PDB entry 6LIV | X-ray diffraction, 2.31 A resolution | chains A and B

# Chain A (and B)
Name: Tyrosine/DOPA decarboxylase 2
Source organism: Papaver somniferum
Notes: EC 4.1.1.28, 4.1.1.25; chain B of this document is another copy of the same molecule, construct and numbering; everything in this record applies to it too
UniProtKB: P54769 (TYDC2_PAPSO); residue numbers follow UniProt; this construct covers 1-531
Chain sequence (531 residues; numbered 1 to 531; the number before each row is that of its first residue):
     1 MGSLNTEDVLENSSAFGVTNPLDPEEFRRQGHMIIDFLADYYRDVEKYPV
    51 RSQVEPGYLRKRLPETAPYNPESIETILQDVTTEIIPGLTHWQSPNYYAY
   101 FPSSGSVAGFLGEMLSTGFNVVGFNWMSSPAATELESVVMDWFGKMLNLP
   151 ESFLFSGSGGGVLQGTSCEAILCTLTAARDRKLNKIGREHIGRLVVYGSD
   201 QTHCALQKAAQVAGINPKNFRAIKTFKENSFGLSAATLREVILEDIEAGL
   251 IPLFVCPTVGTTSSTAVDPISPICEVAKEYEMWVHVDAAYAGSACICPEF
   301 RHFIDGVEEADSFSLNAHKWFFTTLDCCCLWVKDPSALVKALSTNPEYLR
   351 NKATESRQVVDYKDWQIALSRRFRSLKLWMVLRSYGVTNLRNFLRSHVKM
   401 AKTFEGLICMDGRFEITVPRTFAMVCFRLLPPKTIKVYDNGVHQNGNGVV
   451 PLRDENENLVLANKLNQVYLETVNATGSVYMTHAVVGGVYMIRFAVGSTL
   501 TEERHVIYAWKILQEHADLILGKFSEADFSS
Unresolved in the structure: 1-16, 353-358, 433-456 (chain B: 1-16, 351-358, 433-456)
Modified residues: Lys-319 ((2S)-2-amino-6-[[3-hydroxy-2-methyl-5-(phosphonooxymethyl)pyridin-4-yl]methylideneamino]hexanoic acid; LLP)
Swiss-Prot annotation at these positions:
  - modified residue: Lys-319 (N6-(pyridoxal phosphate)lysine)

# How chain A and chain B interact
Contacting residue pairs - 309 pairs, chain A then chain B:
  Val-18(A) / Asn-389(B)
  Asn-20(A) / Thr-499(B)  hydrogen bond (side chain-backbone)
  Asn-20(A) / Leu-500(B)
  Pro-21(A) / Ser-106(B)
  Pro-21(A) / Val-107(B)  hydrogen bond (backbone-backbone)
  Pro-21(A) / Tyr-385(B)  hydrogen bond (backbone-side chain)
  Pro-21(A) / Phe-393(B)  hydrophobic
  Pro-21(A) / Thr-499(B)
  Leu-22(A) / Gln-93(B)
  Leu-22(A) / Ser-106(B)
  Leu-22(A) / Val-107(B)
  Leu-22(A) / Thr-499(B)
  Leu-22(A) / Leu-500(B)
  Pro-24(A) / Ala-39(B)
  Pro-24(A) / Tyr-42(B)
  Pro-24(A) / Arg-43(B)
  Phe-27(A) / Ile-35(B)
  Phe-27(A) / Leu-38(B)  hydrophobic
  Phe-27(A) / Ala-39(B)
  Phe-27(A) / Tyr-42(B)  hydrophobic
  Phe-27(A) / Val-107(B)  hydrophobic
  Phe-27(A) / Phe-110(B)  hydrophobic
  Arg-28(A) / Ile-35(B)
  Arg-28(A) / Asp-36(B)  salt bridge
  Arg-28(A) / Ala-39(B)
  Arg-28(A) / Asp-40(B)  salt bridge
  Gln-30(A) / Val-107(B)
  Gln-30(A) / Leu-111(B)
  Gly-31(A) / Ile-35(B)
  Gly-31(A) / Leu-111(B)
  His-32(A) / His-32(B)  hydrogen bond
  His-32(A) / Ile-35(B)
  His-32(A) / Asp-36(B)  salt bridge
  Ile-34(A) / Leu-111(B)  hydrophobic
  Ile-34(A) / Leu-115(B)  hydrophobic
  Ile-35(A) / Phe-27(B)
  Ile-35(A) / Arg-28(B)
  Ile-35(A) / Gly-31(B)
  Ile-35(A) / His-32(B)
  Ile-35(A) / Ile-35(B)  hydrophobic
  Asp-36(A) / Arg-28(B)  salt bridge
  Asp-36(A) / His-32(B)  salt bridge
  Phe-37(A) / Leu-115(B)  hydrophobic
  Leu-38(A) / Phe-27(B)  hydrophobic
  Leu-38(A) / Met-114(B)
  Leu-38(A) / Leu-115(B)  hydrophobic
  Leu-38(A) / Gly-118(B)
  Ala-39(A) / Pro-24(B)
  Ala-39(A) / Phe-27(B)
  Ala-39(A) / Arg-28(B)
  Asp-40(A) / Arg-28(B)  salt bridge
  Tyr-41(A) / Phe-119(B)
  Tyr-42(A) / Pro-24(B)
  Tyr-42(A) / Phe-27(B)  hydrophobic
  Tyr-42(A) / Gly-118(B)  hydrogen bond (side chain-backbone)
  Arg-43(A) / Pro-24(B)
  Arg-51(A) / Met-127(B)
  Ser-52(A) / Met-127(B)
  Ser-52(A) / Pro-130(B)
  Val-54(A) / Trp-126(B)
  Val-54(A) / Pro-130(B)  hydrophobic
  Glu-55(A) / Trp-126(B)
  Glu-55(A) / Glu-134(B)
  Pro-56(A) / Trp-126(B)  hydrophobic
  Pro-56(A) / Glu-134(B)
  Gly-57(A) / Glu-134(B)  hydrogen bond (backbone-side chain)
  Tyr-58(A) / Ala-131(B)
  Tyr-58(A) / Glu-134(B)  hydrogen bond (backbone-side chain)
  Leu-59(A) / Glu-134(B)  hydrogen bond (backbone-side chain)
  Leu-59(A) / Leu-135(B)
  Arg-60(A) / Glu-134(B)
  Arg-60(A) / Ser-137(B)  hydrogen bond (side chain-backbone)
  Arg-60(A) / Val-138(B)
  Arg-60(A) / Asp-141(B)  salt bridge
  Arg-60(A) / Phe-155(B)
  Leu-63(A) / Leu-135(B)  hydrophobic
  Pro-64(A) / Trp-142(B)  hydrogen bond (backbone-side chain)
  Glu-65(A) / Trp-142(B)
  Glu-65(A) / Lys-145(B)  hydrogen bond (backbone-side chain)
  Thr-66(A) / Trp-142(B)
  Ala-67(A) / Trp-142(B)  hydrophobic
  Ala-67(A) / Met-146(B)  hydrophobic
  Ala-67(A) / Val-387(B)  hydrophobic
  Pro-68(A) / Trp-142(B)
  Pro-68(A) / Leu-382(B)
  Pro-68(A) / Gly-386(B)
  Pro-68(A) / Val-387(B)  hydrogen bond (backbone-backbone)
  Tyr-69(A) / Gly-386(B)
  Tyr-69(A) / Val-387(B)  hydrogen bond (backbone-backbone)
  Tyr-69(A) / Thr-388(B)  hydrogen bond (backbone-backbone)
  Tyr-69(A) / Arg-391(B)
  Asn-70(A) / Gly-386(B)
  Pro-71(A) / Arg-383(B)
  Pro-71(A) / Ser-384(B)
  Pro-71(A) / Tyr-385(B)
  Pro-71(A) / Asn-389(B)
  Glu-72(A) / Arg-383(B)  salt bridge
  Glu-72(A) / Ser-384(B)
  Ile-74(A) / Leu-111(B)  hydrophobic
  Thr-76(A) / Arg-383(B)
  Ile-77(A) / Met-380(B)  hydrophobic
  Ile-77(A) / Arg-383(B)
  Ile-77(A) / Ser-384(B)
  Asp-80(A) / Arg-383(B)  salt bridge
  Val-81(A) / Phe-119(B)  hydrophobic
  Val-81(A) / Trp-379(B)  hydrophobic
  Ile-85(A) / Ala-131(B)
  Ile-85(A) / Trp-379(B)  hydrophobic
  Gly-88(A) / Ser-129(B)
  Gly-88(A) / Pro-130(B)
  Gly-88(A) / Ala-131(B)  hydrogen bond (backbone-backbone)
  Leu-89(A) / Phe-119(B)  hydrophobic
  Leu-89(A) / Ser-129(B)
  Leu-89(A) / Phe-373(B)  hydrophobic
  Thr-90(A) / Val-121(B)
  Thr-90(A) / Met-127(B)  hydrogen bond (side chain-backbone)
  Thr-90(A) / Ser-128(B)
  Thr-90(A) / Ser-129(B)  hydrogen bond (backbone-side chain)
  Trp-92(A) / Asn-120(B)
  Trp-92(A) / Val-121(B)
  Trp-92(A) / Val-122(B)
  Trp-92(A) / Ser-128(B)  hydrogen bond (side chain-backbone)
  Gln-93(A) / Leu-22(B)
  Gln-93(A) / Phe-119(B)
  Gln-93(A) / Asn-120(B)  hydrogen bond (side chain-backbone)
  Tyr-100(A) / Asn-125(B)  hydrogen bond
  Tyr-100(A) / Ser-128(B)
  Ser-103(A) / Asn-120(B)  hydrogen bond (side chain-backbone)
  Ser-103(A) / Val-122(B)
  Gly-105(A) / Asn-120(B)
  Ser-106(A) / Pro-21(B)
  Ser-106(A) / Leu-22(B)
  Val-107(A) / Pro-21(B)  hydrogen bond (backbone-backbone)
  Val-107(A) / Leu-22(B)
  Val-107(A) / Phe-27(B)  hydrophobic
  Val-107(A) / Gln-30(B)
  Phe-110(A) / Phe-27(B)  hydrophobic
  Phe-110(A) / Met-114(B)
  Phe-110(A) / Thr-117(B)
  Phe-110(A) / Gly-118(B)
  Leu-111(A) / Gln-30(B)
  Leu-111(A) / Gly-31(B)
  Leu-111(A) / Ile-34(B)  hydrophobic
  Leu-111(A) / Ile-74(B)  hydrophobic
  Glu-113(A) / Glu-113(B)
  Glu-113(A) / Met-114(B)
  Glu-113(A) / Thr-117(B)
  Glu-113(A) / Arg-372(B)  salt bridge
  Met-114(A) / Ile-34(B)  hydrophobic
  Met-114(A) / Ile-35(B)  hydrophobic
  Met-114(A) / Leu-38(B)
  Met-114(A) / Phe-110(B)  hydrophobic
  Met-114(A) / Met-114(B)  hydrophobic
  Leu-115(A) / Phe-37(B)  hydrophobic
  Thr-117(A) / Phe-110(B)
  Thr-117(A) / Glu-113(B)
  Thr-117(A) / Met-114(B)
  Thr-117(A) / Thr-324(B)
  Gly-118(A) / Leu-38(B)
  Gly-118(A) / Tyr-42(B)  hydrogen bond (backbone-side chain)
  Gly-118(A) / Phe-110(B)
  Phe-119(A) / Tyr-41(B)
  Phe-119(A) / Val-81(B)  hydrophobic
  Phe-119(A) / Ile-86(B)  hydrophobic
  Phe-119(A) / Leu-89(B)  hydrophobic
  Phe-119(A) / Gln-93(B)
  Asn-120(A) / Trp-92(B)
  Asn-120(A) / Gln-93(B)  hydrogen bond (backbone-side chain)
  Asn-120(A) / Ser-103(B)  hydrogen bond (backbone-side chain)
  Asn-120(A) / Thr-324(B)
  Asn-120(A) / Leu-325(B)  hydrogen bond (side chain-backbone)
  Val-121(A) / Thr-90(B)
  Val-121(A) / Trp-92(B)
  Val-121(A) / Leu-325(B)
  Val-122(A) / Trp-92(B)  hydrophobic
  Val-122(A) / Ser-103(B)
  Asn-125(A) / Tyr-100(B)
  Trp-126(A) / Val-54(B)
  Trp-126(A) / Glu-55(B)
  Trp-126(A) / Pro-56(B)
  Met-127(A) / Arg-51(B)
  Met-127(A) / Ser-52(B)
  Met-127(A) / Thr-90(B)  hydrogen bond (backbone-side chain)
  Ser-128(A) / Thr-90(B)
  Ser-128(A) / Trp-92(B)  hydrogen bond (backbone-side chain)
  Ser-128(A) / Tyr-100(B)
  Ser-129(A) / Gly-88(B)
  Ser-129(A) / Leu-89(B)
  Ser-129(A) / Thr-90(B)  hydrogen bond (side chain-backbone)
  Pro-130(A) / Ser-52(B)
  Pro-130(A) / Val-54(B)  hydrophobic
  Pro-130(A) / Gly-88(B)
  Ala-131(A) / Tyr-58(B)
  Ala-131(A) / Ile-85(B)
  Ala-131(A) / Gly-88(B)  hydrogen bond (backbone-backbone)
  Glu-134(A) / Glu-55(B)
  Glu-134(A) / Pro-56(B)
  Glu-134(A) / Gly-57(B)  hydrogen bond (side chain-backbone)
  Glu-134(A) / Tyr-58(B)  hydrogen bond (side chain-backbone)
  Glu-134(A) / Leu-59(B)  hydrogen bond (side chain-backbone)
  Leu-135(A) / Leu-59(B)
  Leu-135(A) / Leu-63(B)  hydrophobic
  Ser-137(A) / Arg-60(B)  hydrogen bond (backbone-side chain)
  Val-138(A) / Arg-60(B)
  Asp-141(A) / Arg-60(B)  salt bridge
  Trp-142(A) / Pro-64(B)  hydrogen bond (side chain-backbone)
  Trp-142(A) / Glu-65(B)
  Trp-142(A) / Thr-66(B)
  Trp-142(A) / Ala-67(B)  hydrophobic
  Trp-142(A) / Pro-68(B)
  Lys-145(A) / Glu-65(B)
  Lys-145(A) / Thr-66(B)
  Met-146(A) / Ala-67(B)  hydrophobic
  Phe-155(A) / Arg-60(B)
  Arg-179(A) / Gln-211(B)  hydrogen bond (side chain-backbone)
  Arg-179(A) / Val-212(B)  hydrogen bond (side chain-backbone)
  Arg-179(A) / Gly-214(B)
  Arg-188(A) / Asn-216(B)
  Ile-191(A) / Ile-191(B)  hydrophobic
  His-203(A) / Leu-369(B)
  Cys-204(A) / Thr-344(B)
  Ala-205(A) / Leu-369(B)  hydrophobic
  Gln-207(A) / Thr-344(B)  hydrogen bond (side chain-backbone)
  Gln-207(A) / Arg-350(B)
  Lys-208(A) / Leu-342(B)
  Lys-208(A) / Thr-344(B)
  Lys-208(A) / Lys-363(B)  hydrogen bond (side chain-backbone)
  Lys-208(A) / Gln-366(B)  hydrogen bond (side chain-backbone)
  Lys-208(A) / Ile-367(B)  hydrogen bond (side chain-backbone)
  Lys-208(A) / Leu-369(B)
  Gln-211(A) / Arg-179(B)  hydrogen bond (backbone-side chain)
  Gln-211(A) / Ala-341(B)  hydrogen bond (side chain-backbone)
  Gln-211(A) / Ser-343(B)  hydrogen bond (side chain-backbone)
  Gln-211(A) / Thr-344(B)
  Gln-211(A) / Arg-350(B)  hydrogen bond
  Val-212(A) / Arg-179(B)  hydrogen bond (backbone-side chain)
  Val-212(A) / Val-212(B)
  Val-212(A) / Ala-213(B)
  Val-212(A) / Leu-342(B)  hydrophobic
  Val-212(A) / Ile-367(B)  hydrophobic
  Ala-213(A) / Val-212(B)
  Gly-214(A) / Arg-179(B)
  Asn-216(A) / Arg-188(B)
  Pro-217(A) / Glu-347(B)
  Lys-319(A) / Ser-370(B)
  Thr-324(A) / Thr-117(B)
  Thr-324(A) / Asn-120(B)  hydrogen bond
  Leu-325(A) / Asn-120(B)  hydrogen bond (backbone-side chain)
  Leu-325(A) / Val-121(B)
  Leu-325(A) / Ser-370(B)
  Leu-325(A) / Arg-371(B)
  Leu-325(A) / Arg-372(B)  hydrogen bond (backbone-side chain)
  Asp-326(A) / Arg-372(B)  salt bridge
  Ala-341(A) / Gln-211(B)  hydrogen bond (backbone-side chain)
  Leu-342(A) / Lys-208(B)
  Leu-342(A) / Val-212(B)  hydrophobic
  Ser-343(A) / Gln-211(B)  hydrogen bond (backbone-side chain)
  Thr-344(A) / Cys-204(B)
  Thr-344(A) / Gln-207(B)  hydrogen bond (backbone-side chain)
  Thr-344(A) / Lys-208(B)
  Arg-350(A) / Gln-207(B)
  Arg-350(A) / Gln-211(B)  hydrogen bond
  Val-359(A) / Pro-56(B)  hydrophobic
  Lys-363(A) / Lys-208(B)  hydrogen bond (backbone-side chain)
  Gln-366(A) / Lys-208(B)  hydrogen bond (backbone-side chain)
  Ile-367(A) / Cys-168(B)
  Ile-367(A) / Lys-208(B)  hydrogen bond (backbone-side chain)
  Ile-367(A) / Val-212(B)  hydrophobic
  Leu-369(A) / His-203(B)
  Leu-369(A) / Cys-204(B)  hydrophobic
  Leu-369(A) / Ala-205(B)  hydrophobic
  Leu-369(A) / Lys-208(B)
  Ser-370(A) / Lys-319(B)
  Arg-371(A) / Leu-325(B)
  Arg-372(A) / Glu-113(B)  salt bridge
  Arg-372(A) / Leu-325(B)  hydrogen bond (side chain-backbone)
  Arg-372(A) / Asp-326(B)  salt bridge
  Arg-372(A) / Arg-372(B)
  Phe-373(A) / Leu-89(B)  hydrophobic
  Trp-379(A) / Val-81(B)  hydrophobic
  Trp-379(A) / Ile-85(B)  hydrophobic
  Met-380(A) / Ile-74(B)  hydrophobic
  Met-380(A) / Ile-77(B)  hydrophobic
  Leu-382(A) / Pro-68(B)
  Arg-383(A) / Pro-68(B)
  Arg-383(A) / Pro-71(B)
  Arg-383(A) / Glu-72(B)  salt bridge
  Arg-383(A) / Thr-76(B)
  Arg-383(A) / Ile-77(B)
  Arg-383(A) / Asp-80(B)  salt bridge
  Ser-384(A) / Pro-71(B)
  Ser-384(A) / Glu-72(B)
  Ser-384(A) / Ile-77(B)
  Tyr-385(A) / Pro-21(B)  hydrogen bond (side chain-backbone)
  Tyr-385(A) / Pro-71(B)
  Gly-386(A) / Pro-68(B)
  Gly-386(A) / Tyr-69(B)
  Val-387(A) / Ala-67(B)  hydrophobic
  Val-387(A) / Pro-68(B)  hydrogen bond (backbone-backbone)
  Val-387(A) / Tyr-69(B)
  Thr-388(A) / Tyr-69(B)  hydrogen bond (side chain-backbone)
  Asn-389(A) / Pro-71(B)
  Arg-391(A) / Tyr-69(B)
  Phe-393(A) / Pro-21(B)  hydrophobic
  Thr-499(A) / Asn-20(B)  hydrogen bond (backbone-side chain)
  Thr-499(A) / Pro-21(B)
  Thr-499(A) / Leu-22(B)
  Leu-500(A) / Asn-20(B)
  Leu-500(A) / Leu-22(B)
Other interface residues (no listed pair), chain A (146 interface residues in all): Thr-19, Asp-23, Glu-26, Leu-78, Ile-86, Ser-104, Phe-124, Ala-132, Thr-166, Cys-168, Leu-172, Thr-176, Lys-218, Phe-322, Glu-347, Ala-368, Lys-377, Tyr-480
Other interface residues (no listed pair), chain B (141 interface residues in all): Val-18, Asp-23, Glu-26, Asn-70, Leu-78, Ser-104, Gly-105, Phe-124, Thr-166, Leu-172, Thr-176, Pro-217, Phe-322, Ala-368, Tyr-480

# In short
Chain A and chain B form an interface of 146 and 141 residues respectively; the contacts include 61 hydrogen
bonds and 16 salt bridges. Polar pairs include Arg-28(A)/Asp-36(B), Arg-28(A)/Asp-40(B) and
His-32(A)/Asp-36(B).
Chain A and chain B are both Tyrosine/DOPA decarboxylase 2 (Papaver somniferum); the structure, Crystal
structure of Tyrosine decarboxylase in complex with PLP, was determined by X-ray diffraction together with
6LIU from the same study.
